6VGQ - chains N and H of the 21 polymer chains in the assembly; structure by electron microscopy, 3.50 A resolution.

== Chain N (and H) ==
Protein: ATP-dependent Clp protease proteolytic subunit 1
Organism: Mycobacterium tuberculosis
Notes: EC 3.4.21.92; chain H of this document is another copy of the same molecule, construct and numbering; everything in this record applies to it too
UniProt: P9WPC5 (CLPP1_MYCTU); residue numbers follow UniProt; this construct covers 7-200
Sequence (194 residues; each row starts with the number of its first residue):
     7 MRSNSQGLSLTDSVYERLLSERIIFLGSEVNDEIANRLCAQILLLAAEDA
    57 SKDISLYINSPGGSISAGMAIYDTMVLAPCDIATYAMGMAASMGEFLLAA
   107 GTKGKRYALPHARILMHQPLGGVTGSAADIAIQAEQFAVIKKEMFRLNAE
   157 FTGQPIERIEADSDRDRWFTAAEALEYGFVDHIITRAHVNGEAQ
Disordered / not traced: 7-14, 193-200
Curated features (UniProtKB/Swiss-Prot):
  - active site: Ser98 (Nucleophile), His123
From the paper describing this entry:
  - binding site for Z-Gly-leu-phe-CH2Cl: Ser98, His123
  - catalytic residues: Ser98, His123
  - mutagenesis - S98A (10-fold): decreased catalytic activity on PKM-AMC

== Interface between chain N and chain H ==
Residue-residue contacts (51):
  Ser15(N) - Asp18(H)
  Leu16(N) - Asp18(H)  hydrogen bond (backbone-side chain)
  Leu16(N) - Tyr21(H)  hydrophobic
  Leu16(N) - Glu22(H)
  Leu16(N) - Gln47(H)
  Thr17(N) - Arg43(H)
  Ser19(N) - Glu22(H)  hydrogen bond
  Val20(N) - Leu25(H)  hydrophobic
  Val20(N) - Ala46(H)  hydrophobic
  Val20(N) - Gln47(H)
  Tyr21(N) - Asn42(H)
  Tyr21(N) - Arg43(H)
  Tyr21(N) - Ala46(H)  hydrophobic
  Arg23(N) - Glu22(H)  salt bridge
  Arg23(N) - Leu50(H)
  Arg23(N) - Glu54(H)  salt bridge
  Leu24(N) - Ala46(H)
  Leu24(N) - Leu50(H)  hydrophobic
  Glu27(N) - Leu50(H)
  Glu27(N) - Ala53(H)
  Phe31(N) - Ala46(H)  hydrophobic
  Phe31(N) - Leu49(H)  hydrophobic
  Gly33(N) - Asn42(H)  hydrogen bond (backbone-side chain)
  Tyr63(N) - Leu49(H)
  Asn65(N) - Asp38(H)
  Asn65(N) - Asn42(H)  hydrogen bond
  Asn65(N) - Ala76(H)
  Met93(N) - Asn42(H)
  Gly94(N) - Ser72(H)
  Gly94(N) - Ala76(H)
  Leu115(N) - Asp79(H)
  Leu115(N) - Leu83(H)  hydrophobic
  Pro116(N) - Asp79(H)
  Pro116(N) - Leu83(H)
  His117(N) - Met75(H)
  His117(N) - Tyr78(H)
  His117(N) - Asp79(H)  salt bridge
  His117(N) - Arg152(H)
  His117(N) - Leu153(H)
  Ala118(N) - Asp79(H)
  Arg119(N) - Gln142(H)
  Arg119(N) - Glu149(H)
  Arg171(N) - Ser132(H)
  Arg171(N) - Ala134(H)
  Arg171(N) - Asp135(H)  salt bridge
  Arg171(N) - Ile138(H)
  Asp172(N) - Ile138(H)
  Trp174(N) - Gln142(H)
  Ile190(N) - Leu83(H)
  Thr191(N) - Leu83(H)
  Arg192(N) - Leu83(H)  hydrogen bond (side chain-backbone)
Interface residues without a listed pair, chain N (27 interface residues in all): Met95
Interface residues without a listed pair, chain H (29 interface residues in all): Cys45, Thr80

== Overview ==
Chain N and chain H form an interface of 27 and 29 residues respectively, with 5 hydrogen bonds and 4 salt
bridges. Polar contacts include Arg23(N)-Glu22(H), Arg23(N)-Glu54(H) and His117(N)-Asp79(H). From UniProt:
active-site residues Ser98(N) and His123(N) on chain N. The paper reports catalytic residues Ser98(N) and
His123(N); S98A of chain N reduces catalytic activity on PKM-AMC.
Chain N and chain H are both ATP-dependent Clp protease proteolytic subunit 1 (Mycobacterium tuberculosis);
the structure, ClpP1P2 complex from M. tuberculosis with GLF-CMK bound to ClpP1, was determined by electron
microscopy (same publication as 6VGK and 6VGN).
